PDB entry 2QJ9 | X-ray diffraction, 2.44 A resolution | chains B and D of the 4 polymer chains in the assembly

[Chain B]
Name: Bone morphogenetic protein 2
Organism: Homo sapiens
Notes: fragment: mature part (residues 283-396)
UniProtKB: P12643 (BMP2_HUMAN); residues 1-114 here correspond to UniProt positions 283-396 (UniProt number = residue number + 282)
Amino-acid sequence (116 residues; each row starts with the number of its first residue; numbers below 1 keep their minus sign (Met-1 is residue -1)):
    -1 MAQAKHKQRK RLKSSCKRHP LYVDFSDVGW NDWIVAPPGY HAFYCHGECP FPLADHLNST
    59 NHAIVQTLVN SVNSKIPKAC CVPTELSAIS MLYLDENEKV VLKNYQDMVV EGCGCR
Unresolved in the structure: -1 to 11
Sequence notes: expression tag (-1 to 0)
Curated features (UniProtKB/Swiss-Prot):
  - glycosylation: Asn56 (N-linked (GlcNAc...) (high mannose) asparagine)
Cystine bridges: Cys14-Cys79, Cys43-Cys111, Cys47-Cys113

[Chain D]
Name: Bone morphogenetic protein receptor type IA
Organism: Homo sapiens
Notes: fragment: extracellular domain (residues 24-152)
UniProtKB: P36894 (BMR1A_HUMAN); residues 1-129 here correspond to UniProt positions 24-152 (UniProt number = residue number + 23)
Amino-acid sequence (135 residues; row label = number of the first residue in the row; numbers below 1 keep their minus sign (Gly-5 is residue -5)):
    -5 GSGAMAQNLD SMLHGTGMKS DSDQKKSENG VTLAPEDTLP FLKCYCSGHC PDDAINNTCI
    55 TNGHCFAIIE EDDQGETTLA SGCMKYEGSD FQCRDTPIPH QRRSIECCRT NLCNQYLQPT
   115 LPPVVIGPFF DGSIR
Unresolved in the structure: -5 to 31, 125-129
Sequence notes: expression tag (-5 to 0); engineered mutation Arg88 (Lys111 in P36894), Thr90 (Ser113 in P36894), Ile92 (Lys115 in P36894), Pro93 (Ala116 in P36894), His94 (Gln117 in P36894), Gln95 (Leu118 in P36894), Ser98 (Thr121 in P36894)
Curated features (UniProtKB/Swiss-Prot):
  - region: Asp84 to Gln86 (Mediates specificity for BMP ligand)
  - glycosylation: Asn50 (N-linked (GlcNAc...) asparagine)
Cystine bridges: Cys38-Cys59, Cys40-Cys44, Cys53-Cys77, Cys87-Cys101, Cys102-Cys107

[How chain B and chain D interact]
Contacting residue pairs - 37 pairs, chain B then chain D:
  Lys15(B) - Asp46(D)  salt bridge
  Phe49(B) - Gln86(D)
  Phe49(B) - Asp89(D)
  Phe49(B) - Arg97(D)
  Pro50(B) - Phe60(D)  hydrophobic
  Pro50(B) - Gln86(D)
  Pro50(B) - Ile99(D)  hydrophobic
  Leu51(B) - Gln86(D)  hydrogen bond (backbone-side chain)
  Ala52(B) - Cys77(D)
  Asp53(B) - Thr55(D)  hydrogen bond
  Asp53(B) - Cys77(D)  hydrogen bond (backbone-backbone)
  Asp53(B) - Lys79(D)
  His54(B) - His43(D)  hydrogen bond (side chain-backbone)
  His54(B) - Cys44(D)
  His54(B) - Pro45(D)
  Ser57(B) - Lys79(D)  hydrogen bond (backbone-side chain)
  Asn59(B) - Glu81(D)
  Asn59(B) - Gly82(D)  hydrogen bond (side chain-backbone)
  Ile62(B) - Glu81(D)
  Ile62(B) - Gly82(D)
  Ile62(B) - Phe85(D)  hydrophobic
  Ile62(B) - Gln86(D)
  Val63(B) - Phe85(D)  hydrophobic
  Leu66(B) - Phe85(D)
  Leu66(B) - Asp89(D)
  Leu66(B) - Thr90(D)
  Leu66(B) - Arg97(D)
  Asn68(B) - His94(D)  hydrogen bond (backbone-side chain)
  Ser69(B) - Thr90(D)
  Ser69(B) - Pro93(D)
  Ser69(B) - His94(D)  hydrogen bond (backbone-backbone)
  Ser69(B) - Arg97(D)  hydrogen bond
  Val70(B) - Thr90(D)
  Val70(B) - Ile92(D)
  Val70(B) - His94(D)
  Asn71(B) - His94(D)
  Ser72(B) - His94(D)
Other interface residues (no listed pair), chain B (18 interface residues in all): Pro48
Other interface residues (no listed pair), chain D (23 interface residues in all): Ile54, Asn56, Ile62, Met78

[In short]
Chain B and chain D form an interface of 18 and 23 residues respectively, with 9 hydrogen bonds and 1 salt
bridge. Polar contacts include Lys15(B)-Asp46(D), Leu51(B)-Gln86(D) and Asp53(B)-Thr55(D).
Chain B is Bone morphogenetic protein 2 and chain D is Bone morphogenetic protein receptor type IA, both from
Homo sapiens; the structure, Crystal structure analysis of BMP-2 in complex with BMPR-IA variant B1, was
determined by X-ray diffraction together with 2QJA and 2QJB from the same study.
